PDB entry 2VVJ | X-ray diffraction, 2.00 A resolution | chains cc and C of the 8 polymer chains in the assembly

[Chain cc]
Protein: Green to red photoconvertible GFP-like protein EosFP
Source organism: Lobophyllia hemprichii
UniProt: Q5S6Z9 (Q5S6Z9_LOBHE); residues 1-61 here = UniProt positions 1-61
Chain sequence (63 residues; each row starts with the number of its first residue; numbers below 1 keep their minus sign (His-1 is residue -1)):
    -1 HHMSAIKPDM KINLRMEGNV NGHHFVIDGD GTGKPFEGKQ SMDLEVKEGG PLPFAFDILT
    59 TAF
Differences from the reference sequence: expression tag (-1 to 0)
Modified / non-standard residues: Phe61 (phenylalanine amide; NFA)

[Chain C]
Protein: Green to red photoconvertible GFP-like protein EosFP
Source organism: Lobophyllia hemprichii
UniProt: Q5S6Z9 (Q5S6Z9_LOBHE); aligned to UniProt positions 62-224 over residues 64-226 (the alignment contains insertions or deletions, so no single offset holds)
Chain sequence (163 residues; each row starts with the number of its first residue):
    64 HNRVFAEYPD HIQDYFKQSF PKGYSWERSL TFEDGGICIA RNDITMEGDT FYNKVRFHGV
   124 NFPANGPVMQ KKTLKWEPST EKMYVRDGVL TGDITMALLL EGNAHYRCDS RTTYKAKEKG
   184 VKLPGYHLVD HCIEILSHDK DYNKVKLYEH AVAHSGLPDN ARR
Not modelled in the structure: 223-226
Differences from the reference sequence: chromophore (64, 64, 64); engineered mutation Ser173 (Phe in Q5S6Z9), Leu191 (Phe in Q5S6Z9)
Modified / non-standard residues: His64 (chromophore; RC7)
Small-molecule neighbours: sulfite ion (SO3): Cys195, Ile196, Glu197, Tyr211, His213

[Interface between chain cc and chain C]
Pairs across the interface (127):
  His-1(cc) with Gln76(C); Gln81(C)
  His0(cc) with Gln81(C), hydrogen bond (side chain-backbone); Phe83(C), hydrogen bond (side chain-backbone); Pro84(C); Glu181(C)
  Ser2(cc) with Lys80(C); Phe83(C); Pro84(C); Met109(C)
  Ala3(cc) with Met109(C), hydrophobic
  Ile4(cc) with Val67(C), hydrophobic; Lys80(C); Phe83(C), hydrophobic
  Lys5(cc) with Asp112(C)
  Met8(cc) with Met109(C), hydrophobic; Asp112(C); Thr113(C); Phe114(C), hydrophobic
  Lys9(cc) with Asp112(C), salt bridge; Thr113(C); Phe114(C), hydrogen bond (backbone-backbone)
  Ile10(cc) with Phe68(C), hydrophobic; Phe114(C); Asn116(C)
  Asn11(cc) with Thr113(C); Phe114(C), hydrogen bond (backbone-backbone); Tyr115(C); Asn116(C), hydrogen bond (backbone-backbone)
  Leu12(cc) with Asn116(C); Val118(C), hydrophobic
  Arg13(cc) with Asn116(C), hydrogen bond (backbone-backbone); Lys117(C); Val118(C), hydrogen bond (backbone-backbone); Arg119(C)
  Met14(cc) with Val118(C)
  Glu15(cc) with Val118(C), hydrogen bond (backbone-backbone); Arg119(C), salt bridge; Phe120(C), hydrogen bond (backbone-backbone)
  Gly16(cc) with Phe120(C)
  Asn17(cc) with Phe120(C), hydrogen bond (backbone-backbone); His121(C); Gly122(C), hydrogen bond (backbone-backbone)
  Val18(cc) with Phe120(C), hydrophobic; Gly122(C)
  Asn19(cc) with Gly122(C), hydrogen bond (backbone-backbone); Val123(C); Asn124(C); Phe125(C), hydrogen bond (side chain-backbone)
  Gly31(cc) with Phe68(C)
  Lys32(cc) with Phe68(C)
  Pro33(cc) with Val67(C); Phe68(C); Ala69(C); Lys80(C), hydrogen bond (backbone-side chain)
  Phe34(cc) with Glu70(C); Lys80(C)
  Glu35(cc) with His213(C)
  Gly36(cc) with Phe68(C); Ala69(C); Glu70(C); Glu212(C); His213(C); Ala214(C), hydrogen bond (backbone-backbone)
  Lys37(cc) with Phe68(C); Tyr211(C); Glu212(C); His213(C)
  Gln38(cc) with His64(C); Asn65(C); Phe68(C); Tyr211(C); Glu212(C), hydrogen bond (backbone-backbone)
  Ser39(cc) with Leu210(C)
  Met40(cc) with His64(C); Val208(C); Lys209(C); Leu210(C), hydrogen bond (backbone-backbone)
  Asp41(cc) with Val208(C); Lys209(C), salt bridge
  Leu42(cc) with Asn206(C); Lys207(C); Val208(C), hydrogen bond (backbone-backbone)
  Glu43(cc) with Asn206(C); Lys207(C)
  Val44(cc) with Tyr205(C); Asn206(C), hydrogen bond (backbone-backbone)
  Gly48(cc) with Asn206(C)
  Pro49(cc) with Asp204(C); Asn206(C)
  Leu50(cc) with Lys134(C), hydrogen bond (backbone-side chain)
  Pro51(cc) with Met132(C); Lys134(C)
  Phe52(cc) with Val131(C); Met132(C), hydrophobic; Lys134(C)
  Ala53(cc) with Val131(C), hydrogen bond (backbone-backbone); Lys134(C); Thr136(C)
  Phe54(cc) with Tyr205(C); Val208(C), hydrophobic
  Asp55(cc) with Thr136(C), hydrogen bond; Leu137(C); Lys138(C); Trp139(C), hydrogen bond (backbone-side chain); Leu161(C); Ile198(C)
  Ile56(cc) with Leu93(C); Phe95(C), hydrophobic; Phe120(C); Val131(C), hydrophobic
  Leu57(cc) with Phe120(C), hydrophobic
  Thr58(cc) with His64(C); Trp139(C), hydrogen bond; Ile196(C); Leu210(C)
  Thr59(cc) with His64(C); Arg91(C), hydrogen bond (backbone-side chain); Ile196(C)
  Ala60(cc) with Trp89(C); Arg91(C); Val118(C); Phe120(C), hydrophobic
  Phe61(cc) with His64(C); Asn105(C); Asn116(C); Leu210(C)
Other interface residues (no listed pair), chain cc (48 interface residues in all): Met1, Phe23
Other interface residues (no listed pair), chain C (57 interface residues in all): Cys101, Ala103, Gly111, Pro130

[Overview]
48 residues of chain cc and 57 residues of chain C are in contact; the contacts include 25 hydrogen bonds and
3 salt bridges. Polar contacts include Lys9(cc)-Asp112(C), Glu15(cc)-Arg119(C) and Asp41(cc)-Lys209(C).
Ligands of chain C: sulfite ion.
Chain cc is Green to red photoconvertible GFP-like protein EosFP and chain C is Green to red photoconvertible
GFP-like protein EosFP, both from Lobophyllia hemprichii; the structure, IrisFP fluorescent protein in its red
form, cis conformation, was determined by X-ray diffraction, deposited together with 2VVH and 2VVI.
